8F7Z - chains I and B of the 3 polymer chains in the assembly; structure by X-ray diffraction, 2.70 A resolution.

[Chain I]
Molecule: HIV-1 Env Fusion Peptide
Amino-acid sequence (8 residues; row label = number of the first residue in the row):
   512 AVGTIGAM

[Chain B]
Molecule: VRC34_m228 Light Chain
Source organism: Homo sapiens
Amino-acid sequence (214 residues; each row starts with the number of its first residue):
     1 DIQLTQSPSFLSASVGDKVTITCRASQGVRNELAWYQQKPGKAPNLLIYY
    51 ASTLQSGVPSRFSATGSGTHFTLTVSSLQPEDFATYFCQHMSSYPLTFGG
   101 GTKVEIKRTVAAPSVFIFPPSDEQLKSGTASVVCLLNNFYPREAKVQWKV
   151 DNALQSGNSQESVTEQDSKDSTYSLSSTLTLSKADYEKHKVYACEVTHQG
   201 LSSPVTKSFNRGEC
Not modelled in the structure: 213-214
Cystine bridges: Cys23-Cys88, Cys134-Cys194

[Chain I / chain B interface]
Pairs across the interface (6):
  Ala512(I) - Glu32(B)  hydrogen bond (backbone-side chain)
  Ala512(I) - Met91(B)
  Val513(I) - Met91(B)  hydrogen bond (backbone-backbone)
  Val513(I) - Tyr94(B)
  Val513(I) - Leu96(B)  hydrophobic
  Thr515(I) - Tyr94(B)  hydrogen bond
Interface residues without a listed pair, chain I (5 interface residues in all): Gly514, Ile516
Interface residues without a listed pair, chain B (5 interface residues in all): Ser92

[Summary]
Chain I and chain B each contribute 5 residues to their interface, with 3 hydrogen bonds. Polar contacts
include Ala512(I)-Glu32(B), Thr515(I)-Tyr94(B) and Val513(I)-Met91(B).
Chain I is HIV-1 Env Fusion Peptide and chain B is VRC34_m228 Light Chain (Homo sapiens); the structure,
VRC34.01_mm28 bound to fusion peptide, was determined by X-ray diffraction (same publication as 8ELI, 8EUU,
8EUV and 8EUW).
